PDB entry 6L9H | X-ray diffraction, 2.60 A resolution | chains H and J of the 10 polymer chains in the assembly

== Chain H ==
Molecule: Histone H2B type 1-K
Source organism: Homo sapiens
Reference sequence: O60814 (H2B1K_HUMAN); residues 28-122 here correspond to UniProt positions 32-126 (UniProt number = residue number + 4)
Sequence (95 residues; row label = number of the first residue in the row):
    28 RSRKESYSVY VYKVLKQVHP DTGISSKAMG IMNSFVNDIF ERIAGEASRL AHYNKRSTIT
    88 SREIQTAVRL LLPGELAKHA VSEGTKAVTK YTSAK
Disordered / not traced: 122
UniProt features mapped onto this chain:
  - modified residue: Lys31 (N6-(2-hydroxyisobutyryl)lysine), Glu32 (PolyADP-ribosyl glutamic acid), Ser33 (Phosphoserine), Lys40 (N6-(2-hydroxyisobutyryl)lysine), Lys43 (N6-(2-hydroxyisobutyryl)lysine), Lys54 (N6,N6-dimethyllysine), Arg76 (Dimethylated arginine), Lys82 (N6,N6,N6-trimethyllysine), Arg83 (Omega-N-methylarginine), Arg89 (Omega-N-methylarginine), Lys105 (N6-(2-hydroxyisobutyryl)lysine), Thr112 (Phosphothreonine), Lys113 (N6-(2-hydroxyisobutyryl)lysine), Lys117 (N6-(2-hydroxyisobutyryl)lysine)
  - glycosylation: Ser109 (O-linked (GlcNAc) serine)
  - cross-link (Glycyl lysine isopeptide (Lys-Gly)): Lys31 (interchain with G-Cter in ubiquitin), Lys117 (interchain with G-Cter in ubiquitin)

== Chain J ==
Molecule: Human Telomeric DNA (145-MER) - C-strand
Source organism: Homo sapiens
Sequence (145 nucleotides; each row starts with the number of its first residue; numbers below 1 keep their minus sign (DA-72 is residue -72)):
   -72 ATCACCCTAA CCCTAACCCT AACCCTAACC CTAACCCTAA CCCTAACCCT AACCCTAACC
   -12 CTAACCCTAA CCCTAACCCT AACCCTAACC CTAACCCTAA CCCTAACCCT AACCCTAACC
    48 CTAACCCTAA CCCTAACCCT AAGAT

== Chain H / chain J interface ==
Contacting residue pairs (13; chain H residue first):
  Arg28(H) - DC30(J)  sugar contact
  Ser29(H) - DC30(J)  phosphate contact
  Arg30(H) - DT-47(J)  sugar contact
  Tyr39(H) - DT-53(J)  hydrogen bond to the phosphate
  Gly50(H) - DT-53(J)  phosphate contact
  Ile51(H) - DT-53(J)  hydrogen bond to the phosphate
  Ser52(H) - DC-54(J)  phosphate contact
  Ser53(H) - DC-54(J)  hydrogen bond to the phosphate
  Arg83(H) - DA-34(J)  phosphate contact
  Arg83(H) - DA-33(J)  salt bridge to the phosphate
  Ser84(H) - DT-35(J)  phosphate contact
  Ser84(H) - DA-34(J)  hydrogen bond to the phosphate
  Thr85(H) - DA-34(J)  hydrogen bond to the phosphate
Also at the interface, not in a pair above, chain H (12 interface residues in all): Lys82

== In short ==
The interface between chain H and chain J involves 12 residues on one side and 7 on the other, with 5 hydrogen
bonds and 1 salt bridge. Polar pairs include Tyr39(H)-DT-53(J), Ile51(H)-DT-53(J) and Ser53(H)-DC-54(J).
Here chain H is Histone H2B type 1-K and chain J is Human Telomeric DNA (145-MER) - C-strand, both from Homo
sapiens. Entry 6L9H (The Human Telomeric Nucleosome Displays Distinct Structural and Dynamic Properties) was
determined by X-ray diffraction together with 6KE9 and 6LE9 from the same study.
